Entry 3R0Z (X-ray diffraction, 2.40 A resolution); this record covers chain A.

== Chain A ==
Molecule: D-serine dehydratase
Organism: Salmonella enterica subsp. enterica serovar Typhimurium
Notes: EC 4.3.1.18
Reference sequence: Q8ZL08 (SDHD_SALTY); numbering as in UniProt (aligned over 1-440)
Sequence (448 residues; row label = number of the first residue in the row):
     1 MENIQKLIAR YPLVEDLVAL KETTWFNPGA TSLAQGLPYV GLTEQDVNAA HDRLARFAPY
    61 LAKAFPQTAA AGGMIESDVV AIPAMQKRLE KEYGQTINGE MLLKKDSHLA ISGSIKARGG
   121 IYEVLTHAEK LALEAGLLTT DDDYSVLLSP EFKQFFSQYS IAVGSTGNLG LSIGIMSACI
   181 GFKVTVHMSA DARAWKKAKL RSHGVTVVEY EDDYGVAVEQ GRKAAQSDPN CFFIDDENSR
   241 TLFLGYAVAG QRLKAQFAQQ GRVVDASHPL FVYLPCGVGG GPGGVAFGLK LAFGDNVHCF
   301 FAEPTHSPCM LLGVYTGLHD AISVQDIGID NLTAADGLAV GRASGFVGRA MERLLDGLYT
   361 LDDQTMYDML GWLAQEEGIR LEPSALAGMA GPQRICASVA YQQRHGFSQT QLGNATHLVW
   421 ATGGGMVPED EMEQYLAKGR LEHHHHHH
Not modelled in the structure: 69-71, 235-238, 441-448
Construct notes: expression tag (441-448)
Curated features (UniProtKB/Swiss-Prot):
  - modified residue: K116 (N6-(pyridoxal phosphate)lysine)

== Summary ==
Chain A is D-serine dehydratase (Salmonella enterica subsp. enterica serovar Typhimurium); the structure,
Crystal structure of apo D-serine deaminase from Salmonella typhimurium, was determined by X-ray diffraction
together with 3R0X from the same study.
